PDB entry 5UF0 | X-ray diffraction, 1.35 A resolution | chain A

[Chain A]
Name: Bromodomain-containing protein 4
Organism: Homo sapiens
UniProt: O60885 (BRD4_HUMAN); residues 352-457 here = UniProt positions 352-457
Sequence (109 residues; each row starts with the number of its first residue):
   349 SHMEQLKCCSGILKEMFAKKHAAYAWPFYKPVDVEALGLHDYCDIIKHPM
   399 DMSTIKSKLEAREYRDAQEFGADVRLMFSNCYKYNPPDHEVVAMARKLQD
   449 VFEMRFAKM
Unresolved in the structure: 349
Construct notes: expression tag (349-351)
Curated features (UniProtKB/Swiss-Prot):
  - site: Asn-433 (Acetylated histone binding)
  - natural variant: Tyr-390 (Y390C: Found in a patient with a neurodevelopmental syndrome; uncertain significance), Tyr-430 (Y430C: In CDLS6)
  - mutagenesis: Asn-433 (N433A: Abolishes binding to acetylated histones)
Ligand contacts: 89J (2-methyl-5-(methylamino)-6-phenylpyridazin-3(2H)-one): Trp-374, Pro-375, Phe-376, Val-380, Asp-381, Ala-384, Leu-387, Cys-429, Tyr-432, Asn-433, His-437, Val-439

[Overview]
Bound to chain A: compound 89J. UniProt lists one mutagenesis site.
Chain A is Bromodomain-containing protein 4 (Homo sapiens); the structure, BRD4_BD2-A-35165, was determined by
X-ray diffraction (same publication as 5UEU, 5UEW, 5UEX, 5UEY and 5UEZ).
